Entry 4KSP (X-ray diffraction, 2.93 A resolution); this record covers chains A and B.

# Chain A (and B)
Name: Serine/threonine-protein kinase B-raf
From: Homo sapiens
Notes: EC 2.7.11.1; chain B of this document is another copy of the same molecule, construct and numbering; everything in this record applies to it too
UniProtKB: P15056 (BRAF_HUMAN); residues 444-725 here correspond to UniProt positions 445-726 (UniProt number = residue number + 1)
Sequence (284 residues; numbered 442 to 725; the number before each row is that of its first residue):
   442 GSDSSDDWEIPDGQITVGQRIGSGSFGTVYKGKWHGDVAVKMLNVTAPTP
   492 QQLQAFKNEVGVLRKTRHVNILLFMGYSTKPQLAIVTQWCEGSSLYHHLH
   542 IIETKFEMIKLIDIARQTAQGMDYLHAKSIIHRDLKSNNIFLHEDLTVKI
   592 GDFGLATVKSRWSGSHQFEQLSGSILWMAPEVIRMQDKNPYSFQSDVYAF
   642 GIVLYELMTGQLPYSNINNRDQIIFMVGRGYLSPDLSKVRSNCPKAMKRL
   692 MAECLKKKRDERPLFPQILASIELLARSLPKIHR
Disordered / not traced: 442-446, 596-613, 722-725 (chain B: 442-446, 597-613, 720-725)
Construct notes: expression tag (442-443)
UniProt features mapped onto this chain:
  - active site: Asp575 (Proton acceptor)
  - binding site (ATP): Ile462 to Val470, Lys482
  - modified residue: Ser445 (Phosphoserine), Ser446 (Phosphoserine), Arg670 (Omega-N-methylarginine)
  - cross-link: Lys577 (Glycyl lysine isopeptide (Lys-Gly) (interchain with G-Cter in ubiquitin))
Residues lining bound ligands: 1SU (N-{7-cyano-6-[4-fluoro-3-({[3-(trifluoromethyl)phenyl]acetyl}amino)phenoxy]-1,3-benzothiazol-2-yl}cyclopropanecarboxamide): Ile462, Val470, Ala480, Lys482, Glu500, Val503, Leu504, Ile512, Leu513, Ile526, Thr528, Gln529, Trp530, Cys531, Glu532, Gly533, Leu566, Ile571, His573, Phe582, Ile591, Gly592, Asp593, Phe594

# How chain A and chain B interact
Pairs across the interface (45):
  Asp447(A) - Arg505(B)
  Asp447(A) - Lys506(B)
  Trp449(A) - Arg505(B)
  Trp449(A) - Lys506(B)
  Trp449(A) - Arg508(B)
  Trp449(A) - Tyr565(B)
  Lys474(A) - Glu714(B)  salt bridge
  His476(A) - His509(B)  hydrogen bond (backbone-side chain)
  His476(A) - Gln561(B)
  His476(A) - Asp564(B)  salt bridge
  His476(A) - Ala568(B)
  Gly477(A) - Gln561(B)
  Leu504(A) - Arg508(B)
  Arg505(A) - Asp447(B)  salt bridge
  Arg505(A) - Trp449(B)
  Arg505(A) - Arg508(B)  hydrogen bond (backbone-side chain)
  Lys506(A) - Trp449(B)
  Thr507(A) - Trp449(B)
  Thr507(A) - Arg508(B)  hydrogen bond (backbone-side chain)
  Arg508(A) - Trp449(B)
  Arg508(A) - Leu504(B)
  Arg508(A) - Arg505(B)  hydrogen bond (side chain-backbone)
  Arg508(A) - Thr507(B)  hydrogen bond (side chain-backbone)
  Arg508(A) - Arg508(B)
  Arg508(A) - Leu514(B)
  Arg508(A) - Phe515(B)  hydrogen bond (side chain-backbone)
  Arg508(A) - Met516(B)
  His509(A) - His476(B)  hydrogen bond (side chain-backbone)
  His509(A) - Leu514(B)
  Val510(A) - Leu514(B)
  Val510(A) - Gln529(B)
  Leu514(A) - Arg508(B)
  Leu514(A) - His509(B)
  Phe515(A) - Arg508(B)  hydrogen bond (backbone-side chain)
  Met516(A) - Arg508(B)
  Met516(A) - His509(B)
  Gln561(A) - His476(B)  hydrogen bond (side chain-backbone)
  Gln561(A) - Gly477(B)
  Asp564(A) - His476(B)  salt bridge
  Tyr565(A) - Trp449(B)
  Tyr565(A) - Trp475(B)  hydrophobic
  Tyr565(A) - His476(B)
  Ala568(A) - His476(B)
  Lys569(A) - Trp449(B)
  Glu585(A) - Leu587(B)
Other interface residues (no listed pair), chain A (24 interface residues in all): Trp475, Gln529, Leu587
Other interface residues (no listed pair), chain B (24 interface residues in all): Val510, Lys569, Glu585

# Overview
The chain A/chain B interface involves 24 residues from each chain, with 9 hydrogen bonds and 4 salt bridges.
Polar contacts include Lys474(A)-Glu714(B), His476(A)-Asp564(B) and Arg505(A)-Asp447(B). Ligands of chain A:
compound 1SU. From UniProt: active-site residue Asp575(A) and 10 ATP-binding residues on chain A.
Chain A and chain B are both Serine/threonine-protein kinase B-raf (Homo sapiens); the structure, Crystal
Structure of Human B-raf bound to a DFG-out Inhibitor TAK-632, was determined by X-ray diffraction together
with 4KSQ from the same study.
